Entry 3SRI (X-ray diffraction, 1.60 A resolution); this record covers chains A and B.

# Chain A
Name: Apical membrane antigen 1
Organism: Plasmodium falciparum
Notes: fragment: ama1
Reference sequence: P50489 (AMA1_PLAFC); numbering as in UniProt (aligned over 97-442)
Chain sequence (381 residues; numbered 95 to 475; the number before each row is that of its first residue):
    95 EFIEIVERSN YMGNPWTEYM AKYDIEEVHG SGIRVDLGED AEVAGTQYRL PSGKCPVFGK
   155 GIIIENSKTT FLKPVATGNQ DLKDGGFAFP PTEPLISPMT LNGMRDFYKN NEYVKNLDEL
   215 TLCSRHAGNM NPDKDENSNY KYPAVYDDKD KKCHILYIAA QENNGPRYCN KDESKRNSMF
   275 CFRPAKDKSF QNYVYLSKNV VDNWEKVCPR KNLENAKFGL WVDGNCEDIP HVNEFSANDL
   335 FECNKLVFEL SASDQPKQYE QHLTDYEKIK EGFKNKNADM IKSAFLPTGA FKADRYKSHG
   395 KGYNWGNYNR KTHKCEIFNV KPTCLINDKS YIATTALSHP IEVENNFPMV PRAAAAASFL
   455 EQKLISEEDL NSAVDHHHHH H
Disordered / not traced: 95-107, 261-272, 351-387, 443-475
Cystine bridges: Cys149-Cys302, Cys217-Cys247, Cys320-Cys418, Cys337-Cys409
Sequence notes: expression tag (95-96, 443-475); engineered mutation Lys162 (Asn in P50489), Val288 (Thr in P50489), Asp373 (Ser in P50489), Asp422 (Asn in P50489), Lys423 (Ser in P50489)
Swiss-Prot annotation at these positions:
  - glycosylation (N-linked (GlcNAc...) asparagine): Asn286, Asn371, Asn421

# Chain B
Name: Rhoptry neck protein 2
Notes: fragment: ron2
Reference sequence: Q8IKV6 (Q8IKV6_PLAF7); residues 2027-2055 here = UniProt positions 2027-2055
Chain sequence (29 residues; numbered 2027 to 2055; the number before each row is that of its first residue):
  2027 KDIGAGPVAS CFTTRMSPPQ QICLNSVVN
Disordered / not traced: 2052-2055
Cystine bridges: Cys2037-Cys2049

# Interface between chain A and chain B
Pairs across the interface - 56 pairs, chain A then chain B:
  Leu131(A) with Ile2029(B)
  Val137(A) with Pro2033(B), hydrophobic
  Gln141(A) with Lys2027(B)
  Tyr142(A) with Lys2027(B); Ala2031(B); Gly2032(B); Pro2033(B)
  Arg143(A) with Lys2027(B); Asp2028(B), hydrogen bond (side chain-backbone)
  Phe183(A) with Phe2038(B), hydrophobic
  Pro184(A) with Leu2050(B), hydrophobic
  Pro185(A) with Leu2050(B); Asn2051(B), hydrogen bond (backbone-backbone)
  Thr186(A) with Ile2048(B); Cys2049(B); Leu2050(B); Asn2051(B)
  Glu187(A) with Ile2048(B); Cys2049(B), hydrogen bond (backbone-backbone); Asn2051(B)
  Pro188(A) with Gln2046(B); Ile2048(B)
  Ile190(A) with Ile2048(B), hydrophobic
  Phe201(A) with Gln2046(B)
  Tyr202(A) with Met2042(B), hydrophobic
  Asn205(A) with Met2042(B)
  Val208(A) with Met2042(B), hydrophobic
  Gly222(A) with Arg2041(B), hydrogen bond (backbone-side chain)
  Asn223(A) with Thr2039(B); Thr2040(B); Arg2041(B), hydrogen bond (backbone-backbone); Met2042(B), hydrogen bond (side chain-backbone)
  Met224(A) with Arg2041(B)
  Asn225(A) with Phe2038(B); Thr2039(B), hydrogen bond (backbone-backbone); Arg2041(B), hydrogen bond
  Pro226(A) with Ala2035(B), hydrophobic; Cys2037(B); Phe2038(B), hydrophobic
  Lys228(A) with Cys2037(B)
  Ser232(A) with Arg2041(B), hydrogen bond (backbone-side chain)
  Asn233(A) with Arg2041(B)
  Tyr234(A) with Pro2033(B); Arg2041(B), hydrogen bond (backbone-side chain)
  Lys235(A) with Arg2041(B)
  Tyr236(A) with Ala2035(B); Phe2038(B)
  Tyr251(A) with Pro2033(B); Val2034(B); Ala2035(B), hydrogen bond (side chain-backbone)
  Ala254(A) with Ile2029(B); Gly2030(B)
  Glu256(A) with Ile2029(B)
  Asn257(A) with Ile2029(B)
  Gln349(A) with Ile2029(B)
  Pro350(A) with Asp2028(B)
Also at the interface, not in a pair above, chain A (38 interface residues in all): Arg219, Ala253, Gln255, Phe276, Tyr390
Also at the interface, not in a pair above, chain B (21 interface residues in all): Gln2047
The authors on this interface:
  - specific contacts: Asn225(A)-Arg2041(B), Thr2039(B)-Asn225(A) (backbone contact)

# In short
Chain A and chain B form an interface of 38 and 21 residues respectively, with 11 hydrogen bonds. Among the
polar pairs are Arg143(A)-Asp2028(B), Gly222(A)-Arg2041(B) and Asn223(A)-Met2042(B). The authors report a
contact between Asn225(A) and Arg2041(B); a backbone contact between Thr2039(B) and Asn225(A).
Here chain A is Apical membrane antigen 1 (Plasmodium falciparum) and chain B is Rhoptry neck protein 2. Entry
3SRI (Crystal structure of Plasmodium falciparum AMA1 in complex with a 29aa PfRON2 peptide) was determined by
X-ray diffraction (same publication as 3SRJ and 3ZWZ).
